7TY0 - chains A and C of the 8 polymer chains in the assembly; structure by electron microscopy, 3.50 A resolution.

[Chain A (and C)]
Molecule: Glycoprotein G
Organism: Nipah henipavirus
Notes: fragment: Ectodomain; chain C of this document is another copy of the same molecule, construct and numbering; everything in this record applies to it too
UniProt: Q9IH62 (GLYCP_NIPAV); residue numbers follow UniProt; this construct covers 70-601
Chain sequence (539 residues; each row starts with the number of its first residue):
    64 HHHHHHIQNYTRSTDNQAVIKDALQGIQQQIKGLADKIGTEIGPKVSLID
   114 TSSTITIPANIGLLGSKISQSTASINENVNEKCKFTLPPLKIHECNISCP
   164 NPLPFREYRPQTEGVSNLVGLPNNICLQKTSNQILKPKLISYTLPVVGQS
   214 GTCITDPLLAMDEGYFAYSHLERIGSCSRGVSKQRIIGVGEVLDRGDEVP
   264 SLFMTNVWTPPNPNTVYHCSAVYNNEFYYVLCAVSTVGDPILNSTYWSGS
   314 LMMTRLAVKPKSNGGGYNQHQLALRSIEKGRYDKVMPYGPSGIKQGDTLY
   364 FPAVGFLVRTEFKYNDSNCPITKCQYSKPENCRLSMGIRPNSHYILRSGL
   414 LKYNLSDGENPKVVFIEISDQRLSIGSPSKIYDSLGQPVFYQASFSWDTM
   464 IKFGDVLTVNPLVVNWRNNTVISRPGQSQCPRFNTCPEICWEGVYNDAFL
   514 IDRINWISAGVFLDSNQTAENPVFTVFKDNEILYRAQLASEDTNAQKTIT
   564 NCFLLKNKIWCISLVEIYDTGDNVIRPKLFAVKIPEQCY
Unresolved in the structure: 64-95, 173-602 (chain C: 64-96, 164-176, 420-423, 491)
Covalent attachments: N-acetylglucosamine (NAG) linked to Asn159
Sequence notes: expression tag (64-69, 602)
Ligand contacts: N-acetylglucosamine (NAG; 2-acetamido-2-deoxy-beta-D-glucopyranose): Ser161, Cys162, Pro163
Curated features (UniProtKB/Swiss-Prot):
  - glycosylation (N-linked (GlcNAc...) asparagine): Asn72, Asn159, Asn306, Asn378, Asn417, Asn481, Asn529
  - natural variant: Arg248 (R248K: In strain: Isolate NiV/KHM/CSUR38), Thr272 (T272A: In strain: Isolate NiV/MY/99/VRI-0626), Gly327 (G327D: In strain: Isolate NiV/KHM/CSUR38), Ile408 (I408V: In strain: Isolate NiV/KHM/CSUR38), Val426 (V426I: In strain: Isolate NiV/KHM/CSUR38), Leu470 (L470Q: In strain: Isolate NiV/KHM/CSUR38), Asn478 (N478S: In strain: Isolate NiV/KHM/CSUR38), Asn481 (N481D: In strain: Isolate NiV/KHM/CSUR38)
Reported in the primary citation:
  - self-association interface (contacts with another copy of this molecule); pairs are residue here / residue on that copy: Cys158-Cys162 (disulfide), Leu153
  - post-translational modification sites: Asn159
  - self-association interface (contacts with another copy of this molecule); pairs are residue here / residue on that copy: Cys146-Cys146 (proposed by the authors, not directly observed)

[Chain A / chain C interface]
Inter-chain disulfides: Cys146(A)-Cys146(C)
Contacting residue pairs (28; chain A residue first):
  Val109(A) with Lys108(C); Ile112(C)
  Ser110(A) with Lys108(C)
  Ile112(A) with Ile112(C), hydrophobic
  Asp113(A) with Ile112(C)
  Ser116(A) with Ile120(C)
  Ile120(A) with Ile120(C), hydrophobic
  Ile124(A) with Asn123(C); Ile124(C), hydrophobic
  Leu127(A) with Leu127(C), hydrophobic
  Gly128(A) with Leu127(C)
  Ile131(A) with Leu127(C), hydrophobic; Lys130(C); Ile131(C), hydrophobic
  Asn139(A) with Ile138(C); Asn141(C), hydrogen bond
  Val142(A) with Asn141(C); Val142(C), hydrophobic
  Asn143(A) with Lys145(C), hydrogen bond
  Cys146(A) with Lys145(C); Cys146(C), disulfide
  Leu150(A) with Pro151(C)
  Pro151(A) with Pro151(C)
  Pro152(A) with Pro152(C)
  Leu153(A) with Leu153(C); Lys154(C), hydrogen bond (backbone-backbone)
  Lys154(A) with Lys154(C)
  Ile155(A) with Lys154(C), hydrogen bond (backbone-backbone)
Interface residues without a listed pair, chain A (24 interface residues in all): Pro121, Thr135, Ile138, His156
Interface residues without a listed pair, chain C (23 interface residues in all): Ile105, Val109, Ser115, Ser134, Ser137, His156

[Overview]
The interface between chain A and chain C involves 24 residues on one side and 23 on the other; the contacts
include 1 disulfide bond and 4 hydrogen bonds. Among the polar pairs are Asn139(A)-Asn141(C),
Asn143(A)-Lys145(C) and Leu153(A)-Lys154(C). The paper reports a modification site at Asn159(A); a
self-association interface involving Leu153(A), Cys158(A) and Cys162(A) among others.
Both chains are Glycoprotein G (Nipah henipavirus). Entry 7TY0 (Nipah Virus attachment (G) glycoprotein
ectodomain in complex with nAH1.3 neutralizing antibody Fab fragment (local refinement ...) was determined by
electron microscopy (same publication as 7TXZ).
